Entry 5L64 (X-ray diffraction, 2.70 A resolution); this record covers chains O and P of the 28 polymer chains in the assembly.

Chain O:
Molecule: Proteasome subunit alpha type-2
Organism: Saccharomyces cerevisiae (strain ATCC 204508 / S288c)
Notes: EC 3.4.25.1
Reference sequence: P23639 (PSA2_YEAST); residue numbers follow UniProt; this construct covers 1-250
Chain sequence (250 residues; each row starts with the number of its first residue):
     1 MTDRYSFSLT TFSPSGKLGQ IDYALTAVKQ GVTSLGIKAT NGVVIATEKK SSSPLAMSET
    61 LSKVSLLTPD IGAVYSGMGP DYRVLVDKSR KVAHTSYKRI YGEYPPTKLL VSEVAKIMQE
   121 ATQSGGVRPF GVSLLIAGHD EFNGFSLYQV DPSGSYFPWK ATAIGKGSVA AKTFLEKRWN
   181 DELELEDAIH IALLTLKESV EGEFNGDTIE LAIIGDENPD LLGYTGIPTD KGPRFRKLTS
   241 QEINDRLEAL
Swiss-Prot annotation at these positions:
  - cross-link: K108 (Glycyl lysine isopeptide (Lys-Gly) (interchain with G-Cter in ubiquitin))

Chain P:
Molecule: Proteasome subunit alpha type-3
Organism: Saccharomyces cerevisiae (strain ATCC 204508 / S288c)
Notes: EC 3.4.25.1
Reference sequence: P23638 (PSA3_YEAST); residues 0-257 here correspond to UniProt positions 1-258 (UniProt number = residue number + 1)
Chain sequence (258 residues; numbered 0 to 257; the number before each row is that of its first residue; numbering starts at 0):
     0 MGSRRYDSRT TIFSPEGRLY QVEYALESIS HAGTAIGIMA SDGIVLAAER KVTSTLLEQD
    60 TSTEKLYKLN DKIAVAVAGL TADAEILINT ARIHAQNYLK TYNEDIPVEI LVRRLSDIKQ
   120 GYTQHGGLRP FGVSFIYAGY DDRYGYQLYT SNPSGNYTGW KAISVGANTS AAQTLLQMDY
   180 KDDMKVDDAI ELALKTLSKT TDSSALTYDR LEFATIRKGA NDGEVYQKIF KPQEIKDILV
   240 KTGITKKDED EEADEDMK
Unresolved in the structure: 0, 245-257
Swiss-Prot annotation at these positions:
  - cross-link (Glycyl lysine isopeptide (Lys-Gly)): K99 (interchain with G-Cter in ubiquitin), K198 (interchain with G-Cter in ubiquitin), K230 (interchain with G-Cter in ubiquitin)

Chain O / chain P interface:
Pairs across the interface (65):
  R4(O) - S2(P)  hydrogen bond (backbone-side chain)
  Y5(O) - S2(P)
  Y5(O) - Y5(P)
  S6(O) - G125(P)
  S6(O) - L127(P)
  F7(O) - S2(P)
  F7(O) - Y5(P)
  F7(O) - D6(P)
  F7(O) - G126(P)
  S8(O) - G126(P)  hydrogen bond (backbone-backbone)
  S8(O) - L127(P)
  S8(O) - R128(P)  hydrogen bond (side chain-backbone)
  T10(O) - R128(P)
  T11(O) - S7(P)
  T11(O) - T9(P)
  T11(O) - Q20(P)
  F12(O) - Q20(P)
  F12(O) - Y23(P)
  F12(O) - A24(P)  hydrophobic
  F12(O) - L79(P)  hydrophobic
  F12(O) - R128(P)
  F12(O) - P129(P)
  F12(O) - G131(P)
  S13(O) - Y23(P)
  P14(O) - Y23(P)  hydrophobic
  P14(O) - E26(P)
  S15(O) - E26(P)
  S15(O) - H30(P)
  G16(O) - Y23(P)
  G16(O) - E26(P)
  G16(O) - S27(P)  hydrogen bond (backbone-side chain)
  L18(O) - R128(P)
  K38(O) - E57(P)  salt bridge
  S112(O) - E84(P)
  K116(O) - I85(P)
  Q119(O) - A81(P)
  Q119(O) - D82(P)  hydrogen bond
  Q119(O) - I85(P)
  Q119(O) - R128(P)
  T122(O) - R128(P)  hydrogen bond (backbone-side chain)
  Q123(O) - Y121(P)
  Q123(O) - L127(P)
  Q123(O) - R128(P)  hydrogen bond (side chain-backbone)
  Q123(O) - F130(P)
  G125(O) - L127(P)
  S153(O) - A81(P)
  G154(O) - A81(P)
  S155(O) - A81(P)
  Y156(O) - E84(P)  hydrogen bond
  F157(O) - L56(P)  hydrophobic
  P158(O) - L56(P)
  P158(O) - E57(P)  hydrogen bond (backbone-backbone)
  P158(O) - T60(P)
  P158(O) - S61(P)
  W159(O) - S53(P)
  W159(O) - L55(P)
  W159(O) - L56(P)
  K160(O) - T54(P)
  K160(O) - L55(P)  hydrogen bond (backbone-backbone)
  K160(O) - L56(P)
  K160(O) - E57(P)
  A161(O) - L55(P)
  L175(O) - L55(P)  hydrophobic
  E176(O) - T54(P)
  E176(O) - L55(P)
Also at the interface, not in a pair above, chain O (35 interface residues in all): S124, Y148, K172, W179
Also at the interface, not in a pair above, chain P (32 interface residues in all): T80

Summary:
Chain O and chain P form an interface of 35 and 32 residues respectively; the contacts include 10 hydrogen
bonds and 1 salt bridge. Polar pairs include K38(O)-E57(P), R4(O)-S2(P) and S8(O)-R128(P).
Here chain O is Proteasome subunit alpha type-2 and chain P is Proteasome subunit alpha type-3, both from
Saccharomyces cerevisiae (strain ATCC 204508 / S288c). Entry 5L64 (Yeast 20S proteasome with human beta5c
(1-138) and human beta6 (97-111; 118-133) in complex with epoxyketone ...) was determined by X-ray diffraction
together with 5L52, 5L54, 5L55, 5L5A, 5L5B, 5L5D and 30 further entries from the same study.
